Entry 8YFR (electron microscopy, 3.40 A resolution); this record covers chains B and L of the 14 polymer chains in the assembly.

[Chain B]
Molecule: DNA-directed RNA polymerase subunit beta
From: Komagataella phaffii
Notes: EC 2.7.7.6
UniProt: C4QZQ7 (C4QZQ7_KOMPG); numbering as in UniProt (aligned over 1-1227)
Sequence (1227 residues; numbered 1 to 1227; the number before each row is that of its first residue):
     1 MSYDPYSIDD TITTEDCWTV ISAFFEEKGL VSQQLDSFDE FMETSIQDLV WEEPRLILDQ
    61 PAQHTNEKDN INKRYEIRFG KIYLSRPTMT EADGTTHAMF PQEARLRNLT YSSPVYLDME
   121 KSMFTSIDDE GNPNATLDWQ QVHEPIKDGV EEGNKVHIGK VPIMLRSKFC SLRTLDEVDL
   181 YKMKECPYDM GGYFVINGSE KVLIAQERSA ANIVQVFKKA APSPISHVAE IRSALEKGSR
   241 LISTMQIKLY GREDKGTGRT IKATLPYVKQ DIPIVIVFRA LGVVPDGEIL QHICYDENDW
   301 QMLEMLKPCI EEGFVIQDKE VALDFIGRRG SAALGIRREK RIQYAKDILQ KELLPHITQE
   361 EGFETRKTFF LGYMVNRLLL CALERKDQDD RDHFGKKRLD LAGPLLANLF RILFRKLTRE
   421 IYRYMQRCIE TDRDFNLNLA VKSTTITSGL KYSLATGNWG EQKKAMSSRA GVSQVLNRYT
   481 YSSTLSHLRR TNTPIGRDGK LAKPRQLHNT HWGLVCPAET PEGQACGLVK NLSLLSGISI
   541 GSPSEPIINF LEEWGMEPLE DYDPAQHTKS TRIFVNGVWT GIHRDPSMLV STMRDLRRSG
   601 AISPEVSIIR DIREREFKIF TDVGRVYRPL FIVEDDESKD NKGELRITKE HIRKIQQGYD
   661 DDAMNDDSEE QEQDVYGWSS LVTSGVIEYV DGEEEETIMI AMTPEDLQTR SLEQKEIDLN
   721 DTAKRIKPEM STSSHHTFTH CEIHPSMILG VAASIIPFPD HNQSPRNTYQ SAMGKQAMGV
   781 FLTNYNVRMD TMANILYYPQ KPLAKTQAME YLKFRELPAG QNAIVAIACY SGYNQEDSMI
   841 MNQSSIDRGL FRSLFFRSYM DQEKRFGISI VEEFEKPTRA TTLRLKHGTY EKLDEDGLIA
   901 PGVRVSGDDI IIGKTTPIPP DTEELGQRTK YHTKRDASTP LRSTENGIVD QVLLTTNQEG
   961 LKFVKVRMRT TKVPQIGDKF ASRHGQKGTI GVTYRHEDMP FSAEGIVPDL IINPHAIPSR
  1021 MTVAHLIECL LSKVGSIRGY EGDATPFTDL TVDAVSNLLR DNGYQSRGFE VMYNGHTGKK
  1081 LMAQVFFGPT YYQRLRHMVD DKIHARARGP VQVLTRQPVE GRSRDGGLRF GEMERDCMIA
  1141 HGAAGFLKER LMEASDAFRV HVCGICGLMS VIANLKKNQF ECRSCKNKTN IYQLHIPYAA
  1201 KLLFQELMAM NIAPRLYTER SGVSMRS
Not modelled in the structure: 1-8, 129-152, 663-674, 712-718, 921-930, 1099-1128, 1223-1227
Metal / ion sites: Zn2+: Cys-1163, Cys-1166, Cys-1182, Cys-1185

[Chain L]
Molecule: RNA polymerase subunit ABC10-alpha
From: Komagataella phaffii
UniProt: F2QMI1 (F2QMI1_KOMPC); residue numbers follow UniProt; this construct covers 1-72
Sequence (72 residues; each row starts with the number of its first residue):
     1 MSREGFVAPS GTDLAAAASG VAPNKHYGVK YTCGACAHNF SLNKSDPVRC KECGHRVIYK
    61 ARTKRMIQFD AR
Not modelled in the structure: 1-27
Metal / ion sites: Zn2+: Cys-33, Cys-36, Cys-50, Cys-53

[Chain B / chain L interface]
Contacting residue pairs - 37 pairs, chain B then chain L:
  Glu-91(B) with Arg-56(L), salt bridge
  Asp-93(B) with Arg-56(L), salt bridge
  Arg-107(B) with Arg-56(L); Val-57(L)
  Lys-184(B) with Gly-34(L)
  Arg-852(B) with Arg-72(L), hydrogen bond (side chain-backbone)
  Glu-873(B) with Lys-44(L), salt bridge
  Asp-894(B) with Lys-60(L), salt bridge
  Glu-895(B) with Gly-28(L); Val-29(L)
  Asp-896(B) with Val-29(L); Tyr-31(L), hydrogen bond
  Leu-898(B) with Lys-60(L), hydrogen bond (backbone-side chain)
  Ile-899(B) with Lys-60(L)
  Ala-900(B) with Lys-60(L); Thr-63(L)
  Pro-901(B) with Lys-60(L); Ala-61(L); Arg-62(L); Thr-63(L), hydrogen bond (backbone-backbone)
  Gly-902(B) with Thr-63(L)
  Arg-904(B) with Ile-67(L); Gln-68(L), hydrogen bond (side chain-backbone); Phe-69(L)
  Ile-948(B) with Phe-69(L), hydrophobic
  Gln-951(B) with Tyr-59(L)
  Val-952(B) with Tyr-59(L); Lys-60(L), hydrogen bond (backbone-backbone)
  Leu-953(B) with Val-57(L), hydrophobic; Ile-58(L); Tyr-59(L), hydrophobic
  Leu-954(B) with Tyr-31(L); Ile-58(L), hydrogen bond (backbone-backbone)
  Thr-955(B) with Val-48(L); Arg-56(L), hydrogen bond (side chain-backbone); Val-57(L)
  Thr-956(B) with Val-48(L)
Also at the interface, not in a pair above, chain B (25 interface residues in all): Thr-95, Val-903, Lys-962

[Overview]
The interface between chain B and chain L involves 25 residues on one side and 18 on the other, with 8
hydrogen bonds and 4 salt bridges. Polar contacts include Glu-91(B)/Arg-56(L), Asp-93(B)/Arg-56(L) and
Glu-873(B)/Lys-44(L). Cys-1163(B), Cys-1166(B), Cys-1182(B) and Cys-1185(B) coordinate Zn2+.
Chain B is DNA-directed RNA polymerase subunit beta and chain L is RNA polymerase subunit ABC10-alpha, both
from Komagataella phaffii; the structure, Cryo EM structure of Komagataella phaffii Rat1-Rai1 complex bound
within the RNAPII cleft, was determined by electron microscopy, deposited together with 8YF5, 8YFE and 8YFQ.
